Entry 3NGS (X-ray diffraction, 1.80 A resolution); this record covers chains B and C of the 3 polymer chains in the assembly.

[Chain B (and C)]
Name: Nucleoside diphosphate kinase
Source organism: Leishmania major
Notes: EC 2.7.4.6; chain C of this document is another copy of the same molecule, construct and numbering; everything in this record applies to it too
UniProtKB: Q9U1E1 (Q9U1E1_LEIMA); residues 1-151 here = UniProt positions 1-151
Amino-acid sequence (151 residues; row label = number of the first residue in the row):
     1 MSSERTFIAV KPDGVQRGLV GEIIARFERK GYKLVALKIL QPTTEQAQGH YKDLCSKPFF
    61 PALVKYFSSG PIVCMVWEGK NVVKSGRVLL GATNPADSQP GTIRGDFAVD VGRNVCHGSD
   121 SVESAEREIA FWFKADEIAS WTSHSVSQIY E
Disordered / not traced: 1 (chain C: fully traced)

[Chain B / chain C interface]
Pairs across the interface (32; chain B residue first):
  Arg29(B) - Arg17(C)  hydrogen bond (backbone-side chain)
  Arg29(B) - Asp106(C)  salt bridge
  Arg29(B) - Phe107(C)
  Lys30(B) - Arg104(C)  hydrogen bond (side chain-backbone)
  Lys30(B) - Gly105(C)  hydrogen bond (side chain-backbone)
  Lys30(B) - Asp106(C)  hydrogen bond (backbone-backbone)
  Lys30(B) - Phe107(C)
  Lys30(B) - Ala108(C)  hydrogen bond (side chain-backbone)
  Lys30(B) - Val109(C)
  Tyr32(B) - Val109(C)
  Lys80(B) - Val109(C)
  Lys80(B) - Asp110(C)  salt bridge
  Val88(B) - Pro100(C)
  Leu89(B) - Gly105(C)
  Gln99(B) - Gln99(C)
  Gly101(B) - Pro100(C)
  Thr102(B) - Pro100(C)
  Ser147(B) - Arg113(C)  hydrogen bond (backbone-side chain)
  Gln148(B) - Asp13(C)
  Gln148(B) - Gln16(C)
  Gln148(B) - Arg17(C)
  Gln148(B) - Arg113(C)
  Ile149(B) - Arg17(C)
  Ile149(B) - Asp110(C)
  Ile149(B) - Arg113(C)
  Tyr150(B) - Val109(C)  hydrophobic
  Tyr150(B) - Asp110(C)
  Tyr150(B) - Arg113(C)
  Glu151(B) - Asp110(C)  hydrogen bond (backbone-side chain)
  Glu151(B) - Val111(C)  hydrogen bond (side chain-backbone)
  Glu151(B) - Gly112(C)  hydrogen bond (side chain-backbone)
  Glu151(B) - Arg113(C)
Also at the interface, not in a pair above, chain B (17 interface residues in all): Gly31, Asn81, Pro100
Also at the interface, not in a pair above, chain C (21 interface residues in all): Pro12, Tyr66, Pro95, Ala96, Ser98, Gly101

[Overview]
Chain B and chain C form an interface of 17 and 21 residues respectively; the contacts include 9 hydrogen
bonds and 2 salt bridges. Polar pairs include Arg29(B)-Asp106(C), Lys80(B)-Asp110(C) and Arg29(B)-Arg17(C).
Both chains are Nucleoside diphosphate kinase (Leishmania major). Entry 3NGS (Structure of Leishmania
nucleoside diphosphate kinase b with ordered nucleotide-binding loop) was determined by X-ray diffraction
(same publication as 3PRV, 3NGR, 3NGT and 3NGU).
